5J12 - chains A and C of the 3 polymer chains in the assembly; structure by X-ray diffraction, 3.55 A resolution.

[Chain A]
Name: Thymic stromal lymphopoietin
Source organism: Homo sapiens
UniProt: Q969D9 (TSLP_HUMAN); numbering as in UniProt; present here: 1-121, 127-159
Amino-acid sequence (163 residues; numbered 1 to 168; 5 numbers in that range are skipped by the numbering (no residue carries them; nothing is unmodelled there); the number before each row is that of its first residue):
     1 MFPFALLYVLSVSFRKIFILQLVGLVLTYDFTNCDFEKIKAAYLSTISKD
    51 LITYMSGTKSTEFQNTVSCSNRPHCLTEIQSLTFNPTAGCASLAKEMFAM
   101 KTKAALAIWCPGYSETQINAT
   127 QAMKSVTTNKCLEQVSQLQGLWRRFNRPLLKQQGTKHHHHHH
Unresolved in the structure: 1-28, 127-132, 167-168
Sequence notes: engineered mutation Gln64 (Asn in Q969D9), Ser131 (Lys in Q969D9); expression tag (160-168)
Disulfides: Cys34-Cys110, Cys69-Cys75, Cys90-Cys137
Covalently attached groups: N-acetylglucosamine (NAG) linked to Asn119
UniProt features mapped onto this chain:
  - glycosylation: Asn119 (N-linked (GlcNAc...) asparagine)

[Chain C]
Name: Cytokine receptor-like factor 2
Source organism: Homo sapiens
UniProt: Q9HC73 (CRLF2_HUMAN); numbering as in UniProt (aligned over 1-221)
Amino-acid sequence (230 residues; numbered 1 to 230; the number before each row is that of its first residue):
     1 MGRLVLLWGAAVFLLGGWMALGQGGAAEGVQIQIIYFNLETVQVTWNASK
    51 YSRTNLTFHYRFNGDEAYDQCTNYLLQEGHTSGCLLDAEQRDDILYFSIR
   101 NGTHPVFTASRWMVYYLKPSSPKHVRFSWHQDAVTVTCSDLSYGDLLYEV
   151 QYRSPFDTEWQSKQENTCNVTIEGLDAEKCYSFWVRVKAMEDVYGPDTYP
   201 SDWSEVTCWQRGEIRDACAETGTKHHHHHH
Unresolved in the structure: 1-29, 219-230
Sequence notes: expression tag (222-230)
Disulfides: Cys71-Cys84, Cys138-Cys168, Cys180-Cys218
Covalently attached groups: N-acetylglucosamine (NAG) linked to Asn47, Asn55
UniProt features mapped onto this chain:
  - motif: Pro200 to Ser204 (WSXWS motif)
  - glycosylation (N-linked (GlcNAc...) asparagine): Asn47, Asn55, Asn101, Asn169

[Chain A / chain C interface]
Residue-residue contacts (42; chain A residue first):
  Tyr43(A) with Asp192(C)
  Leu44(A) with Asp192(C)
  Ser60(A) with Asp197(C), hydrogen bond
  Thr61(A) with Tyr116(C)
  Gln64(A) with Thr108(C); Ala109(C); Ser110(C), hydrogen bond (side chain-backbone)
  Asn65(A) with Ile94(C); Ser110(C), hydrogen bond (backbone-backbone); Arg111(C); Trp112(C); Tyr115(C)
  Thr66(A) with Tyr96(C), hydrogen bond (backbone-side chain)
  Val67(A) with Ile94(C); Trp112(C)
  Ser68(A) with Asn63(C); Trp112(C)
  Gly146(A) with Tyr115(C)
  Arg149(A) with Tyr115(C), hydrogen bond; Asp192(C); Val193(C); Gly195(C); Pro196(C)
  Arg150(A) with Asp92(C), salt bridge; Trp112(C)
  Asn152(A) with Asp145(C); Val193(C)
  Arg153(A) with Asp92(C), salt bridge; Trp112(C); Val114(C); Val193(C), hydrogen bond (side chain-backbone); Tyr194(C)
  Leu156(A) with Leu39(C), hydrophobic; Asp92(C)
  Lys157(A) with Gln90(C); Arg91(C); Asp92(C), hydrogen bond (backbone-backbone)
  Gln158(A) with Asp92(C), hydrogen bond (side chain-backbone); Asp93(C)
  Gln159(A) with Phe62(C); Asp65(C); Asp93(C), hydrogen bond (backbone-side chain)
Interface residues without a listed pair, chain A (22 interface residues in all): Lys40, Ser48, Cys69, Gln145
Interface residues without a listed pair, chain C (27 interface residues in all): Tyr143, Glu191

[Summary]
22 residues of chain A and 27 residues of chain C are in contact; the contacts include 9 hydrogen bonds and 2
salt bridges. Polar pairs include Arg150(A)-Asp92(C), Arg153(A)-Asp92(C) and Ser60(A)-Asp197(C). Covalently
linked N-acetylglucosamine: at Asn119(A). N-acetylglucosamine is covalently linked to Asn47(C) and Asn55(C).
Chain A is Thymic stromal lymphopoietin and chain C is Cytokine receptor-like factor 2, both from Homo
sapiens; the structure, Structure of human TSLP:TSLPR in complex with mouse IL-7Ralpha, was determined by
X-ray diffraction.
